PDB entry 6PWC | electron microscopy, 4.90 A resolution (low resolution: residue-level contacts below are approximate; hydrogen-bond / salt-bridge calls are withheld) | chains R and A of the 5 polymer chains in the assembly

Chain R:
Protein: Neurotensin receptor type 1
Organism: Homo sapiens
UniProtKB: P30989 (NTR1_HUMAN); residues 49-418 here = UniProt positions 49-418
Chain sequence (370 residues; numbered 49 to 418; the number before each row is that of its first residue):
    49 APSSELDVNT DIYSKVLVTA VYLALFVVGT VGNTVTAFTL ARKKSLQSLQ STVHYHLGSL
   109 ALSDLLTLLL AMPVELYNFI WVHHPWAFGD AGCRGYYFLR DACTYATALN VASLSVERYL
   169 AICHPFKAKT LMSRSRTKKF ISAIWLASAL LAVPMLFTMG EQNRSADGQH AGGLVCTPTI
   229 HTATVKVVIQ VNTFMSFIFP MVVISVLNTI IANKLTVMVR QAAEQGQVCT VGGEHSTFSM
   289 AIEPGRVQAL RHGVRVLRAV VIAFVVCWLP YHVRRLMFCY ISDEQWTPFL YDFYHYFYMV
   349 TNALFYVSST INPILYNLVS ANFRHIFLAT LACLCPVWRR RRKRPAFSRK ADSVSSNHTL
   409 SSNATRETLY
Not modelled in the structure: 270-292, 384-405, 417-418
Swiss-Prot annotation at these positions:
  - region: Val-321 to Tyr-344 (Neurotensin binding)
  - lipidation (S-palmitoyl cysteine): Cys-381, Cys-383
Cystine bridges: Cys-141/Cys-224

Chain A:
Protein: Beta-arrestin-1
Organism: Homo sapiens
UniProtKB: P49407 (ARRB1_HUMAN); numbering as in UniProt (aligned over 1-393)
Chain sequence (393 residues; row label = number of the first residue in the row):
     1 MGDKGTRVFK KASPNGKLTV YLGKRDFVDH IDLVDPVDGV VLVDPEYLKE RRVYVTLTCA
    61 FRYGREDLDV LGLTFRKDLF CANVQSFPPA PEDKKPLTRL QERLIKKLGE HAYPFTFEIP
   121 PNLPCSVTLQ PGPEDTGKAC GVDYEVKAFC AENLEEKIHK RNSVRLVIRK VQYAPERPGP
   181 QPTAETTRQF LMSDKPLHLE ASLDKEIYYH GEPISVNVHV TNNTNKTVKK IKISVRQYAD
   241 ICLFNTAQYK CPVAMEEADD TVAPSSTFCK VYTLTPFLCN NREKRGLALD GKLKHEDTNL
   301 ASSTLLREGA NREILGIIVS YKVKVKLVVS RGGLLGDLAS SDVAVELPFT LMHPKPKEEP
   361 PHREVPENET PVDTNLIELD TNDDDAAAED FAR
Not modelled in the structure: 1-6, 357-393
Sequence notes: conflict Cys-81 (Val in P49407), Cys-279 (Ala in P49407), Ala-386 (Ile in P49407), Ala-387 (Val in P49407), Ala-388 (Phe in P49407)
Swiss-Prot annotation at these positions:
  - motif: Asp-385, Glu-389 to Arg-393 ([DE]-X(1,2)-F-X-X-[FL]-X-X-X-R motif)
  - binding site (1D-myo-inositol hexakisphosphate): Lys-250, Met-255, Lys-324, Lys-326
  - modified residue: Tyr-47 (Phosphotyrosine)

How chain R and chain A interact:
Residue-residue contacts (7):
  Gln-95(R) / Tyr-249(A)
  Ser-410(R) / Lys-10(A)
  Asn-411(R) / Phe-9(A)
  Asn-411(R) / Lys-10(A)
  Ala-412(R) / Val-8(A)
  Thr-413(R) / Arg-7(A)
  Thr-413(R) / Val-8(A)
Other interface residues (no listed pair), chain R (6 interface residues in all): Val-367
Other interface residues (no listed pair), chain A (6 interface residues in all): Val-70
The authors on this interface:
  - interface residues, chain A: Glu-66(A)

Overview:
The chain R/chain A interface involves 6 residues from each chain. UniProt lists 4 residues binding
1D-myo-inositol hexakisphosphate on chain A. The paper reports the interface residue Glu-66(A).
Here chain R is Neurotensin receptor type 1 and chain A is Beta-arrestin-1, both from Homo sapiens. Entry 6PWC
(A complex structure of arrestin-2 bound to neurotensin receptor 1) was determined by electron microscopy.
